6HNQ - chains B and F of the 3 polymer chains in the assembly; structure by X-ray diffraction, 2.40 A resolution.

# Chain B (and F)
Protein: Probable ss-1,3-N-acetylglucosaminyltransferase
From: Staphylococcus aureus subsp. aureus N315
Notes: chain F of this document is another copy of the same molecule, construct and numbering; everything in this record applies to it too
UniProtKB: A0A0H3JNB0 (A0A0H3JNB0_STAAN); residues 1-327 here = UniProt positions 1-327
Amino-acid sequence (345 residues; each row starts with the number of its first residue; numbers below 1 keep their minus sign (Met-17 is residue -17)):
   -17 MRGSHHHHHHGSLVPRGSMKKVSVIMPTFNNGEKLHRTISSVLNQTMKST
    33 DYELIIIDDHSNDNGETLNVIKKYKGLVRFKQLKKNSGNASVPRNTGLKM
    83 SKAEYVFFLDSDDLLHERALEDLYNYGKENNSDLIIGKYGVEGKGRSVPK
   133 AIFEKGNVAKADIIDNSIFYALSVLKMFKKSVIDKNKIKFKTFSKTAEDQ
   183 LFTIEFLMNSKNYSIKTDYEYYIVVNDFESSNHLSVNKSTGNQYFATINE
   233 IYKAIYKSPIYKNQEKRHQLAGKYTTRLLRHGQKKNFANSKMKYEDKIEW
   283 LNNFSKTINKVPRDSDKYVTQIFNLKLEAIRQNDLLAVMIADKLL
Disordered / not traced: -17 to -1, 210-219 (chain F: -17 to 0, 211-220)
Sequence notes: initiating methionine (-17); expression tag (-16 to 0)
Swiss-Prot annotation at these positions:
  - active site: Asp181 (Proton acceptor)
  - binding site (UDP-N-acetyl-alpha-D-glucosamine): Pro9, Asp41, Asn68, Arg76, Asp92 to Asp94
  - binding site (Mn(2+)): Asp94
  - mutagenesis: Arg76 (R76A: Loss of activity), Asp92 (D92A: Loss of activity), Asp94 (D94A: Strong decrease in activity), Tyr152 (Y152A: Decrease in activity), Glu180 (E180A: Strong decrease in activity), Asp181 (D181A: Loss of activity), Asp209 (D209A: No change in activity), Lys255 (K255A: No change in activity), Arg259 (R259A: Strong decrease in activity), Arg262 (R262A: No change in activity), His263 (H263A: Decrease in activity), Ile322 (I322E: Increase in activity)
Residues lining bound ligands: FQ8 ([(2R,3S,4S)-2,3,4,5-tetrakis(oxidanyl)pentyl] [(2R,3R,4S)-2,3,4-tris(oxidanyl)-5-[oxidanyl-[(2R,3S,4S)-2,3,4-tris(oxidanyl)-5-phosphonooxy-pentoxy]phosphoryl]oxy-pentyl] hydrogen phosphate): Ser129, Val130, Pro131, Lys132, Ala133, Ile134, Phe151, Tyr152, Ala153, Leu154, Ser155, Thr178, Ala179, Asp181, Gln182, Lys255, Thr258, Arg259, Arg262, His263, Gln265, Thr302
From the paper describing this entry:
  - catalytic residues: Asp181 (proposed by the authors, not directly observed)
  - mutagenesis - D181A: abolished catalytic activity
  - mutagenesis - D94A, E180A, D209A, K255A, R262A, H263A: unchanged stability

# Chain B / chain F interface
Residue-residue contacts - 21 pairs, chain B then chain F:
  Asn271(B) - Gln303(F)
  Asn271(B) - Asn306(F)  hydrogen bond
  Lys273(B) - Lys299(F)
  Lys273(B) - Gln303(F)
  Tyr276(B) - Arg295(F)
  Tyr276(B) - Glu310(F)
  Tyr276(B) - Gln314(F)  hydrogen bond
  Leu318(B) - Leu307(F)  hydrophobic
  Leu318(B) - Ala311(F)
  Leu318(B) - Gln314(F)
  Leu318(B) - Asp316(F)
  Leu318(B) - Ala319(F)  hydrophobic
  Met321(B) - Asn306(F)
  Met321(B) - Leu307(F)  hydrophobic
  Met321(B) - Glu310(F)
  Ile322(B) - Leu307(F)  hydrophobic
  Ile322(B) - Ile322(F)  hydrophobic
  Lys325(B) - Gln303(F)
  Lys325(B) - Ile304(F)
  Lys325(B) - Asn306(F)  hydrogen bond
  Leu326(B) - Leu326(F)  hydrophobic

# Overview
Chain B and chain F form an interface of 8 and 13 residues respectively, with 3 hydrogen bonds. Polar contacts
include Asn271(B)-Asn306(F), Tyr276(B)-Gln314(F) and Lys325(B)-Asn306(F). Chain B binds compound FQ8. From the
paper: the catalytic residue Asp181(B); D181A of chain B abolishes catalytic activity; 7 substitutions were
tested in all.
Chain B and chain F are both Probable ss-1,3-N-acetylglucosaminyltransferase (Staphylococcus aureus subsp.
aureus N315); the structure, TarP-6RboP-(CH2)6NH2, was determined by X-ray diffraction together with 6H1J,
6H21, 6H2N, 6H4F and 6H4M from the same study.
